1HGG - chains A and B of the 6 polymer chains in the assembly; structure by X-ray diffraction, 2.90 A resolution.

== Chain A ==
Protein: Hemagglutinin, chain HA1
From: Influenza A virus
Reference sequence: P03437 (HEMA_IAAIC); residues 1-328 here correspond to UniProt positions 17-344 (UniProt number = residue number + 16)
Amino-acid sequence (328 residues; numbered 1 to 328; the number before each row is that of its first residue):
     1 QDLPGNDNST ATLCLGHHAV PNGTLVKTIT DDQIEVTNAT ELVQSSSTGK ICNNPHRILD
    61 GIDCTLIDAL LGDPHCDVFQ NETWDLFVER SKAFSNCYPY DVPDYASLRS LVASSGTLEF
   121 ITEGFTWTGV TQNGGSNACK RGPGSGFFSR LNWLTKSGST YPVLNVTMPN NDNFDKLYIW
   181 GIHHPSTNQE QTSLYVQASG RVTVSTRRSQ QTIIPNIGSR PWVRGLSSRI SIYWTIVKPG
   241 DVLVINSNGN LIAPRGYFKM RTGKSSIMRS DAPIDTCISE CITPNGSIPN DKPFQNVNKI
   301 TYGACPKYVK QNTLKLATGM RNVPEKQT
Swiss-Prot annotation at these positions:
  - glycosylation (N-linked (GlcNAc...) asparagine): Asn8, Asn22, Asn38, Asn81, Asn165, Asn285
Disulfide bonds: Cys52-Cys277, Cys64-Cys76, Cys97-Cys139, Cys281-Cys305
Covalently attached groups: N-acetylglucosamine (NAG) linked to Asn38, Asn81, Asn285; glycan linked to Asn165

== Chain B ==
Protein: Hemagglutinin, chain HA2
From: Influenza A virus
Reference sequence: P03437 (HEMA_IAAIC); residues 1-175 here correspond to UniProt positions 346-520 (UniProt number = residue number + 345)
Amino-acid sequence (175 residues; row label = number of the first residue in the row):
     1 GLFGAIAGFI ENGWEGMIDG WYGFRHQNSE GTGQAADLKS TQAAIDQING KLNRVIEKTN
    61 EKFHQIEKEF SEVEGRIQDL EKYVEDTKID LWSYNAELLV ALENQHTIDL TDSEMNKLFE
   121 KTRRQLRENA EEMGNGCFKI YHKCDNACIE SIRNGTYDHD VYRDEALNNR FQIKG
Swiss-Prot annotation at these positions:
  - glycosylation: Asn154 (N-linked (GlcNAc...) asparagine)
Disulfide bonds: Cys144-Cys148
Covalently attached groups: N-acetylglucosamine (NAG) linked to Asn154

== Chain A / chain B interface ==
Pairs across the interface - 138 pairs, chain A then chain B:
  Gln1(A) - Val161(B)  hydrogen bond (side chain-backbone)
  Asp7(A) - Lys143(B)
  Asp7(A) - Glu165(B)
  Asn8(A) - Asn169(B)  hydrogen bond
  Ser9(A) - Tyr141(B)
  Ser9(A) - His142(B)  hydrogen bond (backbone-backbone)
  Ser9(A) - Lys143(B)
  Ser9(A) - Asn169(B)
  Thr10(A) - Lys139(B)
  Thr10(A) - Ile140(B)
  Thr10(A) - Tyr141(B)
  Thr10(A) - His142(B)
  Ala11(A) - Gln27(B)
  Ala11(A) - Phe138(B)
  Ala11(A) - Lys139(B)
  Ala11(A) - Ile140(B)  hydrogen bond (backbone-backbone)
  Ala11(A) - Cys144(B)  hydrophobic
  Thr12(A) - His26(B)
  Thr12(A) - Gln27(B)  hydrogen bond (backbone-backbone)
  Thr12(A) - Phe138(B)
  Leu13(A) - Phe24(B)  hydrophobic
  Leu13(A) - Arg25(B)
  Leu13(A) - Cys137(B)
  Leu13(A) - Phe138(B)  hydrogen bond (backbone-backbone)
  Leu13(A) - Ile152(B)  hydrophobic
  Cys14(A) - Trp14(B)
  Cys14(A) - Gly23(B)
  Cys14(A) - Phe24(B)
  Cys14(A) - Arg25(B)  hydrogen bond (backbone-backbone)
  Cys14(A) - Gly136(B)
  Cys14(A) - Cys137(B)  disulfide
  Leu15(A) - Trp14(B)
  Leu15(A) - Gly23(B)
  Leu15(A) - Phe24(B)  hydrophobic
  Leu15(A) - Met115(B)  hydrophobic
  Leu15(A) - Leu118(B)  hydrophobic
  Leu15(A) - Phe119(B)  hydrophobic
  Leu15(A) - Thr122(B)
  Leu15(A) - Gly136(B)  hydrogen bond (backbone-backbone)
  Leu15(A) - Phe138(B)  hydrophobic
  Gly16(A) - Trp14(B)
  Gly16(A) - Tyr22(B)
  Gly16(A) - Gly23(B)  hydrogen bond (backbone-backbone)
  Gly16(A) - Met115(B)
  His17(A) - Ile6(B)
  His17(A) - Ile10(B)
  His17(A) - Gly13(B)
  His17(A) - Trp14(B)  hydrogen bond (backbone-backbone)
  His17(A) - Trp21(B)
  His18(A) - Gly13(B)
  His18(A) - Trp14(B)
  His18(A) - Met17(B)
  His18(A) - Gly20(B)
  His18(A) - Trp21(B)  hydrogen bond (backbone-backbone)
  Ala19(A) - Gly13(B)
  Ala19(A) - Trp14(B)  hydrogen bond (backbone-backbone)
  Ala19(A) - Glu15(B)
  Pro21(A) - Glu15(B)
  Val26(A) - Asn104(B)
  Lys27(A) - Glu97(B)  salt bridge
  Lys27(A) - Asn104(B)  hydrogen bond (backbone-side chain)
  Thr28(A) - Ala101(B)
  Thr28(A) - Asn104(B)
  Thr28(A) - Gln105(B)
  Ile29(A) - Ala101(B)
  Ile29(A) - Leu102(B)  hydrophobic
  Ile29(A) - Gln105(B)  hydrogen bond (backbone-side chain)
  Thr30(A) - Gln105(B)  hydrogen bond
  Ile34(A) - Ile108(B)  hydrophobic
  Thr40(A) - Leu52(B)
  Leu42(A) - Val100(B)  hydrophobic
  Arg109(A) - Glu67(B)  salt bridge
  Ser110(A) - His64(B)  hydrogen bond
  Ser114(A) - His64(B)
  Lys264(A) - Phe63(B)
  Ser265(A) - His64(B)
  Ser266(A) - His64(B)  hydrogen bond
  Arg269(A) - Glu67(B)  salt bridge
  Asn290(A) - Thr59(B)
  Asp291(A) - Ile56(B)
  Pro293(A) - Val55(B)
  Phe294(A) - Ala96(B)  hydrophobic
  Lys299(A) - Lys68(B)  hydrogen bond (backbone-side chain)
  Lys299(A) - Glu69(B)  salt bridge
  Ile300(A) - Lys68(B)
  Ile300(A) - Glu69(B)
  Thr301(A) - Gln65(B)  hydrogen bond (backbone-side chain)
  Tyr302(A) - Lys62(B)
  Tyr302(A) - Phe63(B)
  Gly303(A) - Glu61(B)
  Gly303(A) - Lys62(B)  hydrogen bond (backbone-backbone)
  Ala304(A) - Thr59(B)
  Ala304(A) - Glu61(B)
  Cys305(A) - Thr59(B)
  Cys305(A) - Asn60(B)
  Lys307(A) - Asn60(B)  hydrogen bond
  Lys307(A) - Trp92(B)
  Tyr308(A) - Ile89(B)  hydrophobic
  Val309(A) - Trp92(B)
  Val309(A) - Ser93(B)
  Val309(A) - Ala96(B)  hydrophobic
  Lys310(A) - Asp86(B)  salt bridge
  Lys310(A) - Ile89(B)
  Lys310(A) - Asp90(B)  salt bridge
  Lys310(A) - Ser93(B)  hydrogen bond (backbone-side chain)
  Gln311(A) - Ser93(B)  hydrogen bond (side chain-backbone)
  Gln311(A) - Glu97(B)  hydrogen bond
  Leu314(A) - Ala96(B)  hydrophobic
  Leu314(A) - Val100(B)  hydrophobic
  Lys315(A) - Asn104(B)  hydrogen bond (backbone-side chain)
  Leu316(A) - Leu52(B)  hydrophobic
  Leu316(A) - Glu103(B)
  Leu316(A) - Asn104(B)
  Ala317(A) - Asn104(B)  hydrogen bond (backbone-side chain)
  Thr318(A) - Trp21(B)
  Thr318(A) - Ile48(B)
  Thr318(A) - Leu52(B)
  Gly319(A) - Thr107(B)
  Met320(A) - Ile6(B)  hydrophobic
  Met320(A) - Trp21(B)
  Met320(A) - Tyr22(B)  hydrophobic
  Met320(A) - Thr111(B)
  Arg321(A) - Ala7(B)
  Val323(A) - Ala7(B)  hydrophobic
  Val323(A) - Glu11(B)
  Val323(A) - Asn12(B)
  Val323(A) - Gly13(B)  hydrogen bond (backbone-backbone)
  Pro324(A) - Asn12(B)
  Pro324(A) - Glu15(B)
  Glu325(A) - Asn12(B)
  Glu325(A) - Gly13(B)
  Glu325(A) - Trp14(B)
  Glu325(A) - Glu15(B)  hydrogen bond (side chain-backbone)
  Glu325(A) - Gly16(B)  hydrogen bond (side chain-backbone)
  Glu325(A) - Arg25(B)  salt bridge
  Lys326(A) - Glu15(B)  salt bridge
  Gln327(A) - Glu15(B)  hydrogen bond (backbone-side chain)
  Thr328(A) - Glu15(B)  hydrogen bond (backbone-side chain)
Other interface residues (no listed pair), chain A (66 interface residues in all): Val36, His56, Ala113, Lys292, Asn298, Pro306
Other interface residues (no listed pair), chain B (70 interface residues in all): Glu85, Leu99, Met133, Ile149, Asp160
Inter-chain disulfides: Cys14(A)-Cys137(B)

== Overview ==
66 residues of chain A and 70 residues of chain B are in contact, with 1 disulfide bond, 31 hydrogen bonds and
8 salt bridges. Polar pairs include Lys27(A)-Glu97(B), Arg109(A)-Glu67(B) and Arg269(A)-Glu67(B).
N-acetylglucosamine is covalently linked to Asn38(A), Asn81(A) and Asn285(A).
Chain A is Hemagglutinin, chain HA1 and chain B is Hemagglutinin, chain HA2, both from Influenza A virus; the
structure, Binding of influenza virus hemagglutinin to analogs of its cell-surface receptor, sialic acid:
analysis by proton ..., was determined by X-ray diffraction together with 1HGD, 1HGE, 1HGF, 1HGH, 1HGI and
1HGJ from the same study.
